PDB entry 8IZM | electron microscopy, 3.01 A resolution | chains C and A of the 5 polymer chains in the assembly

[Chain C]
Molecule: Phosphoprotein
From: Mumps virus strain Jeryl Lynn
Reference sequence: Q9J4L6 (Q9J4L6_MUMPJ); residue numbers follow UniProt; this construct covers 1-391
Amino-acid sequence (391 residues; row label = number of the first residue in the row):
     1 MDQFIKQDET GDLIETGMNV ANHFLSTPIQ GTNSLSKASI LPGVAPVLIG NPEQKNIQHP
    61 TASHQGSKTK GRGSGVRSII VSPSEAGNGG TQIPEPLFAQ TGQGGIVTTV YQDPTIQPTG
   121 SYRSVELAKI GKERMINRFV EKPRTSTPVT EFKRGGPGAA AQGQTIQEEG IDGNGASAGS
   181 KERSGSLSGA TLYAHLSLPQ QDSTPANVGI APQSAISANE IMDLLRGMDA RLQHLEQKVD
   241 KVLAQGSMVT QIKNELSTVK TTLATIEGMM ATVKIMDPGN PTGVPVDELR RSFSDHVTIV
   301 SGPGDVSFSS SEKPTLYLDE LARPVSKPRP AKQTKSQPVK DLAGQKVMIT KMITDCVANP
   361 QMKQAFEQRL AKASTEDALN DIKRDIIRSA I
Not modelled in the structure: 1-219, 305-391

[Chain A]
Molecule: RNA-directed RNA polymerase L
From: Mumps virus strain Jeryl Lynn
Notes: EC 2.7.7.48, 3.6.1.-, 2.7.7.88, 2.1.1.-
Reference sequence: Q9J4L0 (Q9J4L0_MUMPJ); numbering as in UniProt (aligned over 1-2261)
Amino-acid sequence (2261 residues; each row starts with the number of its first residue):
     1 MAGLNEILLP EVHLNSPIVR YKLFYYILHG QLPNDLEPDD LGPLANQNWK AIRAEESQVH
    61 ARLKQIRVEL IARIPSLRWT RSQREIAILI WPRILPILQA YDLRQSMQLP TVWEKLTQST
   121 VNLISDGLER VVLHISNQLT GKPNLFTRSR AGQDTKDYSI PSTRELSQIW FNNEWSGSVK
   181 TWLMIKYRMR QLITNQKTGE LTDLVTIVDT RSTLCIITPE LVALYSSEHK ALTYLTFEMV
   241 LMVTDMLEGR LNVSSLCTAS HYLSPLKKRI EVLLTLVDDL ALLMGDKVYG IVSSLESFVY
   301 AQLQYGDPVI DIKGTFYGFI CNEILDLLTE DNIFTEEEAN KVLLDLTSQF DNLSPDLTAE
   361 LLCIMRLWGH PTLTASQAAS KVRESMCAPK VLDFQTIMKT LAFFHAILIN GYRRSHNGIW
   421 PPTTLHGNAP KSLIEMRHDN SELKYEYVLK NWKSISMLRI HKCFDASPDE DLSIFMKDKA
   481 ISCPRQDWMG VFRRSLIKQR YRDANRPLPQ PFNRRLLLNF LEDDRFDPIK ELEYVTSGEY
   541 LRDPEFCASY SLKEKEIKAT GRIFAKMTKR MRSCQVIAES LLANHAGKLM RENGVVLDQL
   601 KLTKSLLTMN QIGIISEHSR RSTADNMTLA HSGSNKHRIN NSQFKKNKDN KHEMPDDGFE
   661 IAACFLTTDL TKYCLNWRYQ VIIPFARTLN SMYGIPHLFE WIHLRLMRST LYVGDPFNPP
   721 SDPTQLDLDT ALNDDIFIVS PRGGIEGLCQ KLWTMISIST IILSATEANT RVMSMVQGDN
   781 QAIAITTRVV RSLSHSEKKE QAYKASKLFF ERLRANNHGI GHHLKEQETI LSSDFFIYSK
   841 RVFYKGRILT QALKNVSKMC LTADILGDCS QASCSNLATT VMRLTENGVE KDLCYFLNAF
   901 MTIRQLCYDL VFPQTKSLSQ DITNAYLNHP ILISRLCLLP SQLGGLNFLS CSRLFNRNIG
   961 DPLVSAIADV KRLIKAGCLD IWVLYNILGR RPGKGKWSTL AADPYTLNID YLVPSTTFLK
  1021 KHAQYTLMER SVNPMLRGVF SENAAEEEEE LAQYLLDREV VMPRVAHVIL AQSSCGRRKQ
  1081 IQGYLDSTRT IIRYSLEVRP LSAKKLNTVI EYNLLYLSYN LEIIEKPNIV QPFLNAINVD
  1141 TCSIDIARSL RKLSWATLLN GRPIEGLETP DPIELVHGCL IIGSDECEHC SSGDDKFTWF
  1201 FLPKGIRLDD DPASNPPIRV PYIGSKTDER RVASMAYIKG ASVSLKSALR LAGVYIWAFG
  1261 DTEESWQDAY ELASTRVNLT LEQLQSLTPL PTSANLVHRL DDGTTQLKFT PASSYAFSSF
  1321 VHISNDCQIL EIDDQVTDSN LIYQQVMITG LALIETWNNP PINFSVYETT LHLHTGSSCC
  1381 IRPVESCVVN PPLLPVPLIN VPQMNKFVYD PEPLSLLEME KIEDIAYQTR IGGLDQIPLL
  1441 EKIPLLAHLT AKQMVNSITG LDEATSIMND AVVQADYTSN WISECCYTYI DSVFVYSGWA
  1501 LLLELSYQMY YLRIQGIQGI LDYVYMTLRR IPGMAITGIS STISHPRILR RCINLDVIAP
  1561 INSPHIASLD YTKLSIDAVM WGTKQVLTNI SQGIDYEIVV PSESQLTLSD RVLNLVARKL
  1621 SLLAIIWANY NYPPKVKGMS PEDKCQALTT HLLQTVEYVE YIQIEKTNIR RMIIEPKLTA
  1681 YPSNLFYLSR KLLNAIRDSE EGQFLIASYY NSFGYLEPIL MESKIFNLSS SESASLTEFD
  1741 FILNLELSDA SLEKYSLPSL LMTAENMDNP FPQPPLHHVL RPLGLSSTSW YKTISVLNYI
  1801 SHMKISDGAH LYLAEGSGAS MSLIETFLPG ETIWYNSLFN SGENPPQRNF APLPTQFIES
  1861 VPYRLIQAGI AAGNGIVQSF YPLWNGNSDI TDLSTKTSVE YIIHKVGADT CALVHVDLEG
  1921 VPGSMNSMLE RAQVHALLIT VTVLKPGGLL ILKASWEPFN RFSFLLTVLW QFFSTIRILR
  1981 SSYSDPNNHE VYIIATLAVD PTTSSFTTAL NRARTLNEQG FSLIPPELVS EYWRKRVEQG
  2041 QIIQDCIDKV ISECVRDQYL ADNNIILQAG GTPSTRKWLD LPDYSSFNEL QSEMARLITI
  2101 HLKEVIEILK GQASDHDTLL FTSYNVGPLG KINTILRLIV ERILMYTVRN WCILPTQTRL
  2161 TLRQSIELGE FRLRDVITPM EILKLSPNRK YLKSALNQST FNHLMGETSD ILLNRAYQKR
  2221 IWKAIGCVIY CFGLLTPDVE GSERIDVDND IPDYDIHGDI I
Not modelled in the structure: 1-3, 152-157, 619-657, 1229-1231, 1300-1307, 1331-1336, 1416-2261
Bound ions: Zn2+ site 1: Cys1142, Cys1379, Cys1380; Zn2+ site 2: Cys1187, Cys1190, His1372, His1374

[Interface between chain C and chain A]
Residue-residue contacts - 24 pairs, chain C then chain A:
  Ile275(C) with Leu392(A); Phe394(A), hydrophobic
  Asp277(C) with Pro389(A); Arg742(A), salt bridge
  Gly279(C) with Arg742(A)
  Asn280(C) with Val739(A); Arg742(A)
  Gly283(C) with Leu732(A)
  Val286(C) with Asp729(A)
  Arg290(C) with Arg485(A); Asp729(A)
  Ser294(C) with Arg542(A), hydrogen bond (backbone-side chain)
  Asp295(C) with Arg542(A), salt bridge
  His296(C) with Val535(A); Gly538(A); Tyr540(A), hydrogen bond; Leu541(A); His697(A)
  Ile299(C) with Arg687(A), hydrogen bond (backbone-side chain)
  Ser301(C) with Arg687(A), hydrogen bond
  Gly302(C) with His426(A), hydrogen bond (backbone-side chain); Met457(A)
  Pro303(C) with His426(A); Met457(A)
Also at the interface, not in a pair above, chain C (23 interface residues in all): Ala271, Val273, Lys274, Val284, Pro285, Leu289, Ser292, Phe293, Val300
Also at the interface, not in a pair above, chain A (29 interface residues in all): Lys390, Val391, Gln395, Thr424, Leu425, Leu458, Arg459, Thr536, Arg678, Met707, Arg708, Thr730

[Overview]
23 residues of chain C and 29 residues of chain A are in contact, with 5 hydrogen bonds and 2 salt bridges.
Polar pairs include Asp277(C)-Arg742(A), Asp295(C)-Arg542(A) and Ser294(C)-Arg542(A). Cys1142(A), Cys1379(A)
and Cys1380(A) coordinate Zn2+ site 1.
Chain C is Phosphoprotein and chain A is RNA-directed RNA polymerase L, both from Mumps virus strain Jeryl
Lynn; the structure, Structure of the Mumps Virus L Protein (state2) Bound by Phosphoprotein Tetramer, was
determined by electron microscopy.
